7TFO - chains P and Q of the 12 polymer chains in the assembly; structure by electron microscopy, 4.10 A resolution (low resolution: residue-level contacts below are approximate; hydrogen-bond / salt-bridge calls are withheld).

# Chain P
Protein: CD4 binding site antibody Ab1573 - Fab heavy chain
Organism: Macaca mulatta
Notes: antibody fragment or engineered binder
Chain sequence (228 residues; numbered 1 to 219 plus 9 insertion-coded residues; the number before each row is that of its first residue; a row labelled like 82A-82C holds insertion residues (82A, then the next letters in order)):
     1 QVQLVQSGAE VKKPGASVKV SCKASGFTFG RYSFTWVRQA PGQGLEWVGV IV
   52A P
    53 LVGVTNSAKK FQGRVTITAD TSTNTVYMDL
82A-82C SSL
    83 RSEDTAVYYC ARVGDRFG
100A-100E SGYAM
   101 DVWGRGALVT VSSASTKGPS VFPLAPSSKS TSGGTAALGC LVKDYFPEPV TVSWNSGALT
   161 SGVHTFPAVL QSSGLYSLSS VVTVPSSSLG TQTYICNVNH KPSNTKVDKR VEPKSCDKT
Unresolved in the structure: 1, 74-75, 112-219
Disulfide bonds: Cys-22/Cys-92

# Chain Q
Protein: CD4 binding site antibody Ab1573 - Fab light chain
Organism: Macaca mulatta
Notes: antibody fragment or engineered binder
Chain sequence (216 residues; each row starts with the number of its first residue; note: 1 number in that range is skipped by the numbering (no residue carries it; nothing is unmodelled there); a row labelled like 27A-27B holds insertion residues (27A, then the next letters in order)):
     1 QSALTQPPS
    11 VSGAPGERVT ISCSGSG
27A-27B SN
    28 FEYSFVYWYQ QVPGMAPKLL IYDNYKRPSG VSDRFSGSRS GTSASLTITG LQTEDESDYY
    88 CQSYDSSL
95A-95B TY
    96 WVFGGGTRLT VLGQPKAAPS VTLFPPSSEE LQANKATLVC LISDFYPGAV TVAWKADSSP
   156 VKAGVETTTP SKQSNNKYAA SSYLSLTPEQ WKSHRSYSCQ VTHEGSTVEK TVAPTECS
Unresolved in the structure: 1, 107-213

# How chain P and chain Q interact
Residue-residue contacts - 33 pairs, chain P then chain Q:
  Thr-35(P) with Trp-96(Q)
  Val-37(P) with Phe-98(Q)
  Gln-39(P) with Gln-38(Q); Tyr-87(Q)
  Gln-43(P) with Tyr-87(Q)
  Gly-44(P) with Tyr-87(Q); Gly-100(Q)
  Leu-45(P) with Pro-44(Q); Tyr-87(Q); Phe-98(Q)
  Trp-47(P) with Thr-95A(Q); Tyr-95B(Q); Trp-96(Q)
  Val-50(P) with Trp-96(Q)
  Asn-58(P) with Leu-95(Q); Thr-95A(Q)
  Tyr-91(P) with Met-42(Q); Ala-43(Q)
  Tyr-100C(P) with Tyr-34(Q); Tyr-91(Q); Trp-96(Q)
  Ala-100D(P) with Tyr-34(Q); Tyr-36(Q); Leu-46(Q); Tyr-49(Q)
  Met-100E(P) with Tyr-36(Q); Leu-46(Q); Gln-89(Q); Phe-98(Q)
  Asp-101(P) with Leu-46(Q)
  Trp-103(P) with Tyr-36(Q); Pro-44(Q)
  Gly-104(P) with Ala-43(Q)
Other interface residues (no listed pair), chain P (18 interface residues in all): Val-95, Arg-105

# Overview
The interface between chain P and chain Q involves 18 residues on one side and 17 on the other.
Here chain P is CD4 binding site antibody Ab1573 - Fab heavy chain and chain Q is CD4 binding site antibody
Ab1573 - Fab light chain, both from Macaca mulatta. Entry 7TFO (Cryo-EM structure of HIV-1 Env trimer BG505
SOSIP.664 in complex with CD4bs antibody Ab1573) was determined by electron microscopy (same publication as
7RYU, 7RYV and 7TFN).
